1JTX - chains B and A; structure by X-ray diffraction, 2.85 A resolution.

Chain B (and A):
Molecule: Hypothetical transcriptional regulator in qaca 5'REGION
Organism: Staphylococcus aureus
Notes: chain A of this document is another copy of the same molecule, construct and numbering; everything in this record applies to it too
UniProtKB: P0A0N4 (QACR_STAAU); residues 1-188 here = UniProt positions 1-188
Sequence (194 residues; each row starts with the number of its first residue):
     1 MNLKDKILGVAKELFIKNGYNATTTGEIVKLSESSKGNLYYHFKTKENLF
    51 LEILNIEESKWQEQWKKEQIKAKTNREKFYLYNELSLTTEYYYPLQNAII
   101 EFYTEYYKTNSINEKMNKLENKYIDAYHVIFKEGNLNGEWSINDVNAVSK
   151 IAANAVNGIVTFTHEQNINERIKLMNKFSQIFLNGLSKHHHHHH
Unresolved in the structure: 1, 188-194
Construct notes: engineered mutation Ala72 (Cys in P0A0N4), Ser141 (Cys in P0A0N4); expression tag (189-194)

How chain B and chain A interact:
Residue-residue contacts (49; chain B residue first):
  Ile16(B) - Tyr107(A)  hydrogen bond (backbone-side chain)
  Asn18(B) - Thr104(A)
  Gln96(B) - Phe162(A)
  Asn97(B) - Tyr103(A)
  Asn97(B) - Thr104(A)
  Asn97(B) - Tyr107(A)
  Ile100(B) - Ile100(A)  hydrophobic
  Ile100(B) - Thr161(A)
  Ile100(B) - Phe162(A)  hydrophobic
  Tyr103(B) - His164(A)  hydrogen bond (side chain-backbone)
  Tyr103(B) - Glu165(A)  hydrogen bond (side chain-backbone)
  Thr104(B) - Ile100(A)
  Glu120(B) - Glu165(A)
  Asp144(B) - Lys177(A)  salt bridge
  Lys150(B) - Gln166(A)
  Ile151(B) - Ile159(A)  hydrophobic
  Ile151(B) - Leu174(A)
  Ile151(B) - Phe178(A)  hydrophobic
  Asn154(B) - Gly158(A)
  Asn154(B) - Phe162(A)  hydrogen bond (side chain-backbone)
  Asn154(B) - Thr163(A)
  Ala155(B) - Asn154(A)
  Ala155(B) - Ala155(A)
  Asn157(B) - Phe162(A)
  Gly158(B) - Asn154(A)
  Gly158(B) - Gly158(A)
  Ile159(B) - Asn154(A)
  Thr161(B) - Tyr103(A)
  Thr161(B) - Phe162(A)
  Phe162(B) - Tyr103(A)
  Phe162(B) - Glu120(A)
  Phe162(B) - Asn154(A)
  Phe162(B) - Asn157(A)
  Phe162(B) - Thr161(A)
  Glu165(B) - Asn117(A)
  Leu174(B) - Ile151(A)
  Lys177(B) - Asp144(A)  salt bridge
  Lys177(B) - Ile151(A)
  Phe178(B) - Ile151(A)  hydrophobic
  Ile181(B) - Val148(A)  hydrophobic
  Ile181(B) - Phe182(A)
  Ile181(B) - Gly185(A)
  Phe182(B) - Ile181(A)
  Asn184(B) - Gly185(A)  hydrogen bond (side chain-backbone)
  Asn184(B) - Leu186(A)
  Asn184(B) - Ser187(A)  hydrogen bond (side chain-backbone)
  Gly185(B) - Ile181(A)
  Gly185(B) - Asn184(A)
  Gly185(B) - Gly185(A)
Other interface residues (no listed pair), chain B (35 interface residues in all): Glu101, Met116, Asn117, Ala147, Val148, Thr163, Gln166, Glu170, Leu186
Other interface residues (no listed pair), chain A (32 interface residues in all): Asn97, Ala147, Lys150

Summary:
The interface between chain B and chain A involves 35 residues on one side and 32 on the other; the contacts
include 6 hydrogen bonds and 2 salt bridges. Among the polar pairs are Asp144(B)-Lys177(A), Ile16(B)-Tyr107(A)
and Tyr103(B)-His164(A).
Chain B and chain A are both Hypothetical transcriptional regulator in qaca 5'REGION (Staphylococcus aureus);
the structure, Crystal structure of the multidrug binding transcriptional regulator QacR bound to crystal
violet, was determined by X-ray diffraction together with 1JT6, 1JTY, 1JUM, 1JUP and 1JUS from the same study.
